PDB entry 5VYW | X-ray diffraction, 3.10 A resolution | chains A and C of the 4 polymer chains in the assembly

Chain A (and C):
Name: Pyruvate carboxylase
From: Lactococcus lactis
Notes: EC 6.4.1.1; chain C of this document is another copy of the same molecule, construct and numbering; everything in this record applies to it too
Reference sequence: A0A089XIW4 (A0A089XIW4_9LACT); numbering as in UniProt (aligned over 1-1137)
Chain sequence (1143 residues; each row starts with the number of its first residue; numbers below 1 keep their minus sign (Val-5 is residue -5)):
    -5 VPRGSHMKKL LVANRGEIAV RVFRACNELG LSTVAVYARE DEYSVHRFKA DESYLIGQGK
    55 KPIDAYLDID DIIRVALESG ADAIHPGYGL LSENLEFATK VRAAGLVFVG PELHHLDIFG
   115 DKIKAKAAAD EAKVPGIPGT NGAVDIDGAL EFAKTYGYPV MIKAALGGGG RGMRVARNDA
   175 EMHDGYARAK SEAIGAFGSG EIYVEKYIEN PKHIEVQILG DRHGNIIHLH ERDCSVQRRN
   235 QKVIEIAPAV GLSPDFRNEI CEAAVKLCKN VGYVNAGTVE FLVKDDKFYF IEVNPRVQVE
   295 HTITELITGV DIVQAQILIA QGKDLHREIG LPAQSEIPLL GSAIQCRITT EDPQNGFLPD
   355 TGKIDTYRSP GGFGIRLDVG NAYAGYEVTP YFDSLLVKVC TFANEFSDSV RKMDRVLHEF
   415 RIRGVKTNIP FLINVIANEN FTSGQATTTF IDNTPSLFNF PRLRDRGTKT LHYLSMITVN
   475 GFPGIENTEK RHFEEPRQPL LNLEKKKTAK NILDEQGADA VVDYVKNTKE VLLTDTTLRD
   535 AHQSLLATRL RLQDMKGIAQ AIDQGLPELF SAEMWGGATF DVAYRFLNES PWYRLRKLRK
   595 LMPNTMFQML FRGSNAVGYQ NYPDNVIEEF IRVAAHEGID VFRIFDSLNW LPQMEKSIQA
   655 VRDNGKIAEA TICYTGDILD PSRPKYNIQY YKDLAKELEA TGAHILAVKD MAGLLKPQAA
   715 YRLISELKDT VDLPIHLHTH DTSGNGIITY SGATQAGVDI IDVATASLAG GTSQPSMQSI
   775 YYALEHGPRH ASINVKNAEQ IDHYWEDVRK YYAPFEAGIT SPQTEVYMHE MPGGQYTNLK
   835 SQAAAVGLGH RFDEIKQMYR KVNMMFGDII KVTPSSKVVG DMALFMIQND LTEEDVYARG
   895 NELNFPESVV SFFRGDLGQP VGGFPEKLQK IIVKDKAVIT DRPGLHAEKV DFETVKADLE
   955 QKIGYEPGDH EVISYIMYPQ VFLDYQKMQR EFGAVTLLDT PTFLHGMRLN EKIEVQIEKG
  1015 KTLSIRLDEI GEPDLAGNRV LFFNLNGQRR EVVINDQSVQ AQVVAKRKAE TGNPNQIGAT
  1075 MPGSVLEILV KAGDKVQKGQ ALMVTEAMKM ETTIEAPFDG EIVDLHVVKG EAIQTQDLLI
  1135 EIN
Disordered / not traced: -5 to 0, 132-202, 1053-1137 (chain C: -5 to 0, 130-203, 1053-1137)
Sequence notes: expression tag (-5 to 0); conflict Ala1055 (Thr in A0A089XIW4)
Ion coordination: Mn2+ near Asp534 (its only coordinating residue here)
Residues lining bound ligands: biotin (BTN): Tyr467, Met470, Ile471, Asn474, Gly475, Phe476, Pro477, Arg579, Phe580, Asn582, Met982, Phe986, Phe997, Gln1051
From the paper describing this entry:
  - conformationally variable residues (side-chain flip): Gln749
  - self-association interface (contacts with another copy of this molecule): Glu36, Tyr37, Lys1006, Ser1018
  - mutagenesis - E36K/Y37S/K1006T/S1018I: decreased catalytic activity
  - mutagenesis - E36K/Y37S/K1006T/S1018I: increased catalytic activity on acetyl-CoA
  - mutagenesis - Y715T, G746A: unchanged catalytic activity

Chain A / chain C interface:
Residue-residue contacts (61; chain A residue first):
  Glu488(A) - His844(C)
  Arg491(A) - Asp847(C)  salt bridge
  Leu673(A) - His780(C)
  Lys710(A) - Glu779(C)  salt bridge
  Pro711(A) - Tyr776(C)
  Pro711(A) - Ala777(C)
  Gln712(A) - Ala777(C)
  Gln712(A) - Leu778(C)
  Gln712(A) - Glu779(C)
  Gln712(A) - His780(C)
  Gln712(A) - Gly781(C)
  Arg716(A) - His780(C)
  Ser737(A) - Ser773(C)  hydrogen bond (backbone-side chain)
  Gly738(A) - Ser773(C)
  Asn739(A) - Ile741(C)
  Asn739(A) - Ser773(C)  hydrogen bond (side chain-backbone)
  Asn739(A) - Tyr776(C)
  Asn739(A) - Ala777(C)
  Ile741(A) - Asn739(C)
  Ile741(A) - Ile742(C)  hydrophobic
  Ile742(A) - Ile741(C)  hydrophobic
  Ile742(A) - Ser745(C)
  Ser745(A) - Ile742(C)
  Ala760(A) - Ser815(C)
  Ala760(A) - Pro816(C)
  Ser761(A) - Ser815(C)
  Ala763(A) - Pro816(C)
  Gln772(A) - Thr818(C)
  Ser773(A) - Ser737(C)  hydrogen bond (side chain-backbone)
  Ser773(A) - Gly738(C)
  Ser773(A) - Asn739(C)  hydrogen bond (backbone-side chain)
  Ser773(A) - Pro816(C)
  Tyr776(A) - Pro711(C)
  Tyr776(A) - Asn739(C)
  Tyr776(A) - Thr818(C)
  Tyr776(A) - Tyr821(C)  hydrophobic
  Ala777(A) - Pro711(C)
  Ala777(A) - Asn739(C)
  Glu779(A) - Lys710(C)  salt bridge
  His780(A) - Leu673(C)  hydrogen bond (side chain-backbone)
  His780(A) - Gln712(C)
  Gly781(A) - Gln712(C)
  Glu793(A) - Thr818(C)  hydrogen bond
  His797(A) - Glu819(C)  salt bridge
  Arg803(A) - Ile813(C)
  Glu810(A) - Ile813(C)
  Ile813(A) - Arg803(C)
  Ile813(A) - Glu810(C)
  Ser815(A) - Ala760(C)
  Ser815(A) - Ser761(C)
  Pro816(A) - Ala760(C)
  Pro816(A) - Ala763(C)
  Pro816(A) - Ser773(C)
  Thr818(A) - Gln772(C)
  Thr818(A) - Tyr776(C)
  Thr818(A) - Glu793(C)  hydrogen bond
  Glu819(A) - His797(C)  salt bridge
  Tyr821(A) - Tyr776(C)  hydrophobic
  Met822(A) - Glu793(C)
  His844(A) - Glu488(C)
  Asp847(A) - Arg491(C)  salt bridge
Also at the interface, not in a pair above, chain A (40 interface residues in all): Asp671, Ser770, Glu800, Gln817
Also at the interface, not in a pair above, chain C (39 interface residues in all): Asp671, Ser770, Glu800, Gln817

Summary:
40 residues of chain A and 39 residues of chain C are in contact; the contacts include 7 hydrogen bonds and 6
salt bridges. Polar pairs include Arg491(A)-Asp847(C), Lys710(A)-Glu779(C) and His797(A)-Glu819(C). Chain A
binds biotin. From the paper: E36K/Y37S/K1006T/S1018I of chain A reduce catalytic activity; conformational
variability at Gln749(A); 3 substitutions were tested in all.
Both chains are Pyruvate carboxylase (Lactococcus lactis). Entry 5VYW (Crystal structure of Lactococcus lactis
pyruvate carboxylase) was determined by X-ray diffraction, deposited together with 5VYZ and 5VZ0.
